Entry 7E6Y (X-ray diffraction, 2.50 A resolution); this record covers chain A.

== Chain A ==
Name: Archaeal-type opsin 1, Archaeal-type opsin 2
Source organism: Chlamydomonas reinhardtii
UniProtKB: chimeric construct of Q93WP2, Q8RUT8: residues 1-245 from Q93WP2 (Q93WP2_CHLRE) positions 1-245 (same numbers); residues 246-348 from Q8RUT8 positions 207-309 (UniProt number = residue number - 39)
Sequence (356 residues; numbered 1 to 356; the number before each row is that of its first residue):
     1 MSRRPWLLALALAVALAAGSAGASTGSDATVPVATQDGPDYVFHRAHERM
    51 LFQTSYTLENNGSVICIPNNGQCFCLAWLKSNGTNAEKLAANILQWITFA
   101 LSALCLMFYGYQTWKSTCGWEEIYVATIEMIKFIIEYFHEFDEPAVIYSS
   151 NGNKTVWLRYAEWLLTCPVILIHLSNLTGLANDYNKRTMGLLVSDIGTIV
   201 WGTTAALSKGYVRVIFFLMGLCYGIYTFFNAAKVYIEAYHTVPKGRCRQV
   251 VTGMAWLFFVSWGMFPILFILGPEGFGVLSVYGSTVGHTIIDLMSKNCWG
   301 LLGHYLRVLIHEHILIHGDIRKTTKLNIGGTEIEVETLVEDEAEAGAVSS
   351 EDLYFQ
Not modelled in the structure: 1-48, 112-117, 329-330, 353-356
Sequence notes: expression tag (349-356)
Disulfide bonds: C73-C75
Covalent attachments: N-acetylglucosamine (NAG) linked to N61; retinal (RET) linked to K296
Small-molecule neighbours: retinal (RET): E162, W163, T166, I170, T198, I199, G202, F217, G220, W262, F265, P266, F269, S295
What the authors report for this chain:
  - conformationally variable residues (helix shift): K296

== Summary ==
Covalently linked retinal: at K296. Covalently linked N-acetylglucosamine: at N61. The paper reports
conformational variability at K296.
Chain A is Archaeal-type opsin 1, Archaeal-type opsin 2 (Chlamydomonas reinhardtii); the structure,
Time-resolved serial femtosecond crystallography reveals early structural changes in channelrhodopsin: 1
microsecond structure, was determined by X-ray diffraction together with 7C86, 7E6X, 7E6Z, 7E70 and 7E71 from
the same study.
